PDB entry 4WY5 | X-ray diffraction, 2.43 A resolution | chains A and B

[Chain A (and B)]
Molecule: Esterase
Organism: Rhizomucor miehei
Notes: EC 3.1.1.1; chain B of this document is another copy of the same molecule, construct and numbering; everything in this record applies to it too
UniProt: V5J5W4 (V5J5W4_RHIMI); residues 1-324 here = UniProt positions 1-324
Sequence (332 residues; each row starts with the number of its first residue):
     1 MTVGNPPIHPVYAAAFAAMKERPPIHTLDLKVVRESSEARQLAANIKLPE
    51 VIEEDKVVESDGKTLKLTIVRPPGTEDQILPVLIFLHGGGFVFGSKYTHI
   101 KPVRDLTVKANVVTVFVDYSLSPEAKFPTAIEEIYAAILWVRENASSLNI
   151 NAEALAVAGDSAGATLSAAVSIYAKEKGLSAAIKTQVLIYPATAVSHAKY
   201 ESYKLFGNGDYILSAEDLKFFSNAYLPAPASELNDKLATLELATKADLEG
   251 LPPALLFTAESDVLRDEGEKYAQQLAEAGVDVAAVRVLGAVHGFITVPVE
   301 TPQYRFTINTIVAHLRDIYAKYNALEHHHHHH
Disordered / not traced: 1-3, 324-332
Sequence notes: expression tag (325-332)
Reported in the primary citation:
  - catalytic residues: G89, G90, S161, A162, D262, H292
  - contacts within the chain: S161-H292 (hydrogen bond)
  - binding site for sulfate ion: R104, R265, R286

[Interface between chain A and chain B]
Contacting residue pairs - 31 pairs, chain A then chain B:
  P7(A) - Q273(B)
  L255(A) - F306(B)  hydrophobic
  E269(A) - L288(B)
  Q273(A) - P7(B)
  D281(A) - P302(B)
  D281(A) - R305(B)  salt bridge
  V282(A) - P302(B)
  A283(A) - F306(B)  hydrophobic
  A284(A) - R286(B)
  A284(A) - V287(B)
  A284(A) - L288(B)  hydrogen bond (backbone-backbone)
  V285(A) - V285(B)  hydrophobic
  V285(A) - R286(B)
  V285(A) - F306(B)  hydrophobic
  R286(A) - V285(B)
  R286(A) - R286(B)  hydrogen bond (backbone-backbone)
  V287(A) - A284(B)
  L288(A) - E269(B)
  L288(A) - A284(B)  hydrogen bond (backbone-backbone)
  P302(A) - D281(B)
  P302(A) - V282(B)
  R305(A) - D281(B)  salt bridge
  F306(A) - L255(B)  hydrophobic
  F306(A) - A283(B)  hydrophobic
  F306(A) - V285(B)  hydrophobic
  F306(A) - T310(B)
  N309(A) - D317(B)  hydrogen bond
  T310(A) - F306(B)
  T310(A) - T310(B)
  D317(A) - R305(B)
  D317(A) - N309(B)  hydrogen bond
Interface residues without a listed pair, chain A (20 interface residues in all): P6, A313
Interface residues without a listed pair, chain B (21 interface residues in all): P6, A272, A313

[Summary]
The interface between chain A and chain B involves 20 residues on one side and 21 on the other, with 5
hydrogen bonds and 2 salt bridges. Among the polar pairs are D281(A)-R305(B), N309(A)-D317(B) and
A284(A)-L288(B). The paper reports catalytic residues G89(A), G90(A) and S161(A) among others; a binding site
for sulfate ion at R104(A), R265(A) and R286(A).
Chain A and chain B are both Esterase (Rhizomucor miehei); the structure, Structural analysis of two fungal
esterases from Rhizomucor miehei explaining their substrate specificity, was determined by X-ray diffraction
together with 4WY8 from the same study.
